3ABR - chains A and C of the 4 polymer chains in the assembly; structure by X-ray diffraction, 2.10 A resolution.

# Chain A (and C)
Molecule: Ethanolamine ammonia-lyase heavy chain
From: Escherichia coli
Notes: EC 4.3.1.7; chain C of this document is another copy of the same molecule, construct and numbering; everything in this record applies to it too
UniProtKB: P0AEJ6 (EUTB_ECOLI); residues 1-453 here = UniProt positions 1-453
Sequence (453 residues; each row starts with the number of its first residue):
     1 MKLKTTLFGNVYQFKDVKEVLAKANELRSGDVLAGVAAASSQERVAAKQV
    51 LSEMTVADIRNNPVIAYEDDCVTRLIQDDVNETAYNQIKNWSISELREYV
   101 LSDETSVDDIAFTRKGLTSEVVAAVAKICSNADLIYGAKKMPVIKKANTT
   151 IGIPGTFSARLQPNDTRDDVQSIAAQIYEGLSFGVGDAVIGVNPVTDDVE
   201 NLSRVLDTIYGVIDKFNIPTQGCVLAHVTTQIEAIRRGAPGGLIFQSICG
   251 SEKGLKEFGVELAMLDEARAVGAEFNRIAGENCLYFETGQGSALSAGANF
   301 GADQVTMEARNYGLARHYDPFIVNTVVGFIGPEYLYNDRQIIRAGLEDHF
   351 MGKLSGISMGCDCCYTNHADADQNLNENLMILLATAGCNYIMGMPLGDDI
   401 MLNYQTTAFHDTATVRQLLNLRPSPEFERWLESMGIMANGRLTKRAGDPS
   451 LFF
Curated features (UniProtKB/Swiss-Prot):
  - binding site (substrate): Arg-160 to Gln-162, Asn-193, Glu-287, Asp-362
  - binding site (adenosylcob(III)alamin): Pro-194, Gln-246, Ser-295, Met-401

# Chain A / chain C interface
Pairs across the interface (52):
  Glu-26(A) / Asn-374(C)
  Asp-103(A) / Gln-417(C)  hydrogen bond
  Asp-103(A) / Arg-441(C)  salt bridge
  Glu-104(A) / Lys-444(C)  salt bridge
  Ser-130(A) / Asn-374(C)
  Ser-130(A) / Glu-377(C)  hydrogen bond
  Asn-131(A) / Asn-374(C)  hydrogen bond (backbone-side chain)
  Asn-131(A) / Glu-377(C)  hydrogen bond (backbone-side chain)
  Asn-131(A) / Asn-378(C)  hydrogen bond
  Ala-132(A) / Glu-377(C)  hydrogen bond (backbone-side chain)
  Ile-135(A) / Ile-381(C)  hydrophobic
  Ile-135(A) / Leu-418(C)  hydrophobic
  Tyr-136(A) / Gln-417(C)  hydrogen bond
  Tyr-136(A) / Leu-418(C)
  Tyr-136(A) / Arg-441(C)
  Lys-139(A) / Leu-418(C)
  Asn-337(A) / Arg-339(C)
  Asp-338(A) / Arg-339(C)  salt bridge
  Arg-339(A) / Asn-337(C)
  Arg-339(A) / Asp-338(C)  salt bridge
  Arg-339(A) / Asp-370(C)  salt bridge
  Ile-342(A) / Asn-378(C)
  Arg-343(A) / Asn-374(C)
  Asp-370(A) / Arg-339(C)  salt bridge
  Asn-374(A) / Ser-130(C)
  Asn-374(A) / Asn-131(C)  hydrogen bond (side chain-backbone)
  Asn-374(A) / Arg-343(C)
  Glu-377(A) / Ser-130(C)  hydrogen bond
  Glu-377(A) / Asn-131(C)  hydrogen bond (side chain-backbone)
  Glu-377(A) / Ala-132(C)  hydrogen bond (side chain-backbone)
  Asn-378(A) / Asn-131(C)  hydrogen bond
  Asn-378(A) / Ile-342(C)
  Asn-378(A) / Leu-382(C)
  Ile-381(A) / Ile-135(C)  hydrophobic
  Ile-381(A) / Leu-382(C)  hydrophobic
  Ile-381(A) / Thr-385(C)
  Leu-382(A) / Asn-378(C)
  Leu-382(A) / Ile-381(C)  hydrophobic
  Thr-385(A) / Ile-381(C)
  Thr-385(A) / Thr-385(C)
  Thr-385(A) / Leu-418(C)
  Thr-385(A) / Leu-419(C)
  Gln-417(A) / Asp-103(C)  hydrogen bond
  Gln-417(A) / Tyr-136(C)  hydrogen bond
  Leu-418(A) / Ile-135(C)  hydrophobic
  Leu-418(A) / Tyr-136(C)
  Leu-418(A) / Lys-139(C)
  Leu-418(A) / Thr-385(C)
  Leu-419(A) / Thr-385(C)
  Arg-441(A) / Asp-103(C)  salt bridge
  Arg-441(A) / Tyr-136(C)
  Lys-444(A) / Glu-104(C)
Also at the interface, not in a pair above, chain A (32 interface residues in all): Asp-133, Leu-346, Ala-371, Asp-372, Met-380, Thr-414
Also at the interface, not in a pair above, chain C (31 interface residues in all): Glu-26, Asp-133, Leu-346, Asp-372, Met-380, Thr-414

# Summary
The interface between chain A and chain C involves 32 residues on one side and 31 on the other, with 14
hydrogen bonds and 7 salt bridges. Polar contacts include Asp-103(A)/Arg-441(C), Glu-104(A)/Lys-444(C) and
Asp-338(A)/Arg-339(C).
Chain A and chain C are both Ethanolamine ammonia-lyase heavy chain (Escherichia coli); the structure, Crystal
structure of ethanolamine ammonia-lyase from Escherichia coli complexed with CN-Cbl (substrate-free form), was
determined by X-ray diffraction, deposited together with 3ABO, 3ABQ and 3ABS.
